8U5G - chains A and C of the 3 polymer chains in the assembly; structure by X-ray diffraction, 3.20 A resolution.

# Chain A
Protein: Serine/threonine-protein phosphatase PP1-alpha catalytic subunit
Source organism: Homo sapiens
Notes: EC 3.1.3.16
UniProtKB: P62136 (PP1A_HUMAN); residue numbers follow UniProt; this construct covers 7-300
Sequence (299 residues; row label = number of the first residue in the row):
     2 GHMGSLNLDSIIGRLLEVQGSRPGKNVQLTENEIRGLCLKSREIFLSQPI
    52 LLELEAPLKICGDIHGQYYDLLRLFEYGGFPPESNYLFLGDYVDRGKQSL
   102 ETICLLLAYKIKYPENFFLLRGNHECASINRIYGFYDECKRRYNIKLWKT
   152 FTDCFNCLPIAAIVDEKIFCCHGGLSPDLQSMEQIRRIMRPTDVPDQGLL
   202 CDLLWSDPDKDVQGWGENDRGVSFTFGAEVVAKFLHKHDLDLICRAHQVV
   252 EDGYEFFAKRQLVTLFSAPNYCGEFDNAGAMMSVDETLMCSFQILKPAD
Disordered / not traced: 2-4
Differences from the reference sequence: expression tag (2-6)
Bound ions: Fe ion: Asp92, Asn124, His173, His248
Curated features (UniProtKB/Swiss-Prot):
  - active site: His125 (Proton donor)
  - binding site (Mn(2+)): Asp64, His66, Asp92, Asn124, His173, His248
  - modified residue: Ser22 (Phosphoserine)
  - mutagenesis: Pro50 (P50R: Promotes SMP complex formation), Ala57 (A57P: No effect on SMP complex formation), Glu184 (E184A: Promotes SMP complex formation), Arg188 (R188A: Abolishes SMP complex formation)
What the authors report for this chain:
  - conformationally variable residues (loop rearrangement, side-chain flip): Arg96, Tyr134
  - mutagenesis - H66K/R96A, H66K/Y134A, R96A, Y134A: unchanged binding to E3 ubiquitin-protein ligase PPP1R11 (chain C)

# Chain C
Protein: E3 ubiquitin-protein ligase PPP1R11
Source organism: Homo sapiens
Notes: EC 2.3.2.27
UniProtKB: O60927 (PP1RB_HUMAN); residue numbers follow UniProt; this construct covers 27-68
Sequence (46 residues; row label = number of the first residue in the row):
    23 GAMGSLTIKLRKRKPEKKVEWTSDTVDNEHMGRRSSKCCCIYEKPR
Disordered / not traced: 23-36, 61-68
Differences from the reference sequence: expression tag (23-26)
Curated features (UniProtKB/Swiss-Prot):
  - region: His52 to Cys62 (Atypical RING finger domain 1)
  - mutagenesis: His52 (H52A: Loss of function in inducing TLR2 degradation), Cys60 to Cys62 (Loss of function in inducing TLR2 degradation)

# Chain A / chain C interface
Contacting residue pairs - 57 pairs, chain A then chain C:
  Asp166(A) with Lys39(C), salt bridge
  Lys168(A) with Glu38(C), salt bridge; Lys39(C)
  Ile169(A) with Val41(C), hydrophobic
  Asp208(A) with Lys59(C), salt bridge
  Asn219(A) with Lys59(C), hydrogen bond
  Asp220(A) with Lys59(C)
  Arg221(A) with Lys59(C); Cys60(C), hydrogen bond
  Thr226(A) with Lys59(C)
  Asp242(A) with Lys39(C); Lys40(C); Val41(C), hydrogen bond (side chain-backbone)
  Leu243(A) with Trp43(C), hydrophobic
  His248(A) with Cys60(C)
  Gln249(A) with Ser58(C); Lys59(C)
  Val250(A) with Arg56(C); Ser57(C); Ser58(C), hydrogen bond (backbone-backbone)
  Val251(A) with Arg56(C)
  Glu252(A) with Arg55(C), salt bridge; Arg56(C), salt bridge
  Asp253(A) with Asn50(C), hydrogen bond; Arg55(C), salt bridge
  Tyr255(A) with Val48(C), hydrogen bond (side chain-backbone); Asn50(C), hydrogen bond (backbone-side chain)
  Glu256(A) with Asn50(C); Arg55(C); Arg56(C); Ser57(C)
  Phe257(A) with Trp43(C), hydrophobic; Val48(C); Asn50(C), hydrogen bond (backbone-side chain); Glu51(C)
  Phe258(A) with Glu51(C)
  Ala259(A) with Glu51(C), hydrogen bond (backbone-side chain)
  Lys260(A) with Glu51(C), hydrogen bond (backbone-side chain)
  Arg261(A) with Asp49(C), salt bridge; Glu51(C)
  Tyr272(A) with Cys60(C), hydrophobic
  Phe276(A) with Ser58(C)
  Glu287(A) with Lys39(C), hydrogen bond (backbone-side chain)
  Thr288(A) with Lys40(C)
  Leu289(A) with Lys39(C); Lys40(C); Val41(C); Glu42(C), hydrogen bond (backbone-backbone)
  Met290(A) with Glu42(C); Thr44(C)
  Cys291(A) with Glu42(C), hydrogen bond (backbone-backbone); Trp43(C), hydrophobic; Thr44(C), hydrogen bond (backbone-backbone)
  Ser292(A) with Thr44(C); Thr47(C)
  Phe293(A) with Trp43(C), hydrophobic; Thr47(C)
Other interface residues (no listed pair), chain A (34 interface residues in all): His66, Met283
Other interface residues (no listed pair), chain C (19 interface residues in all): Gly54
The authors on this interface:
  - residue pairs: Asp208(A)-Lys59(C), Asn219(A)-Lys59(C), Asp220(A)-Lys59(C), Arg55(C)-Glu252(A), Arg56(C)-Glu256(A)
  - interface residues, chain A: Glu252(A), Asp253(A), Glu256(A)
  - interface residues, chain C: Gly54(C), Arg55(C), Arg56(C), Lys59(C)

# In short
34 residues of chain A face 19 of chain C across their interface; the contacts include 14 hydrogen bonds and 7
salt bridges. Polar contacts include Asp166(A)-Lys39(C), Lys168(A)-Glu38(C) and Asp208(A)-Lys59(C). The paper
describes contacts between Asp208(A) and Lys59(C), Asn219(A) and Lys59(C) and Asp220(A) and Lys59(C) among
others. The paper reports that H66K/R96A, H66K/Y134A and R96A of chain A, among others, leave binding to E3
ubiquitin-protein ligase PPP1R11 (chain C) unchanged; interface residues Glu252(A), Asp253(A) and Gly54(C)
among others.
Here chain A is Serine/threonine-protein phosphatase PP1-alpha catalytic subunit and chain C is E3
ubiquitin-protein ligase PPP1R11, both from Homo sapiens. Entry 8U5G (Crystal structure of the co-expressed
SDS22:PP1:I3 complex) was determined by X-ray diffraction.
